PDB entry 5IUG | X-ray diffraction, 1.93 A resolution | chain A

[Chain A]
Name: ALK tyrosine kinase receptor
Organism: Homo sapiens
Notes: EC 2.7.10.1
UniProtKB: Q9UM73 (ALK_HUMAN); residues 1084-1410 here = UniProt positions 1084-1410
Amino-acid sequence (327 residues; numbered 1084 to 1410; the number before each row is that of its first residue):
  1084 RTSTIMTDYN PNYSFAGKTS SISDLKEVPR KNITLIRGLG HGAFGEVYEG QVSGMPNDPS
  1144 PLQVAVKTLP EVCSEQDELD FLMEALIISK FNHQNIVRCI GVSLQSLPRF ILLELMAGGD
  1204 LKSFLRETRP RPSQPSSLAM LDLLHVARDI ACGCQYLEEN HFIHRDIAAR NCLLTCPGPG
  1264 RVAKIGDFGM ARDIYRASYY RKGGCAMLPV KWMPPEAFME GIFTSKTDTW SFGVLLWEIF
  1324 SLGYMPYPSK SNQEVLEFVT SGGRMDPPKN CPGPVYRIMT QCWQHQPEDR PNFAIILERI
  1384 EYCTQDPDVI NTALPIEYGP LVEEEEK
Unresolved in the structure: 1084-1092, 1124-1127, 1137-1143, 1216-1219, 1275-1286, 1405-1410
Differences from the reference sequence: engineered mutation Ser1097 (Cys in Q9UM73)
Curated features (UniProtKB/Swiss-Prot):
  - active site: Asp1249 (Proton acceptor)
  - binding site (ATP): His1124, Lys1150, Glu1197 to Met1199, Asp1270
  - modified residue (Phosphotyrosine): Tyr1092, Tyr1096, Tyr1131, Tyr1278
  - natural variant: Asp1091 (D1091N: In NBLST3), Gly1128 (G1128A: In NBLST3), Thr1151 (T1151M: In NBLST3), Met1166 (M1166R: In NBLST3), Ile1171 (I1171N: In NBLST3), Phe1174 (F1174C: In NBLST3; F1174I: In NBLST3; F1174L: In NBLST3; F1174V: In NBLST3), Arg1192 (R1192P: In NBLST3), Ala1234 (A1234T: In NBLST3), Phe1245 (F1245C: In NBLST3; F1245V: In NBLST3), Ile1250 (I1250T: In NBLST3), Arg1275 (R1275L: Observed in neuroblastoma; R1275Q: In NBLST3), Tyr1278 (Y1278S: In NBLST3)
Residues lining bound ligands: 729 (N-[3-(4-{[(5-tert-butyl-1,2-oxazol-3-yl)carbamoyl]amino}-3-methylphenyl)-1H-pyrazol-5-yl]-4-[(4-methylpiperazin-1-yl)methyl]benzamide): Leu1122, Val1130, Ala1148, Lys1150, Glu1167, Ile1170, Ile1171, Phe1174, Ile1179, Val1180, Leu1196, Glu1197, Leu1198, Met1199, Ala1200, Gly1201, Gly1202, Glu1210, Phe1245, His1247, Leu1256, Ile1268, Gly1269, Asp1270, Phe1271

[Summary]
Bound to chain A: compound 729. UniProt lists active-site residue Asp1249 and 6 ATP-binding residues.
Chain A is ALK tyrosine kinase receptor (Homo sapiens); the structure, Crystal Structure of Anaplastic
Lymphoma Kinase (ALK) in complex with 5a, was determined by X-ray diffraction (same publication as 5IUH and
5IUI).
